6XMQ - chain A; structure by electron microscopy, 3.70 A resolution.

[Chain A]
Protein: P5A-type ATPase
Organism: Saccharomyces cerevisiae (strain ATCC 204508 / S288c)
Notes: EC 7.2.2.-
Reference sequence: P39986 (ATC6_YEAST); residues 1-1215 here = UniProt positions 1-1215
Amino-acid sequence (1239 residues; each row starts with the number of its first residue):
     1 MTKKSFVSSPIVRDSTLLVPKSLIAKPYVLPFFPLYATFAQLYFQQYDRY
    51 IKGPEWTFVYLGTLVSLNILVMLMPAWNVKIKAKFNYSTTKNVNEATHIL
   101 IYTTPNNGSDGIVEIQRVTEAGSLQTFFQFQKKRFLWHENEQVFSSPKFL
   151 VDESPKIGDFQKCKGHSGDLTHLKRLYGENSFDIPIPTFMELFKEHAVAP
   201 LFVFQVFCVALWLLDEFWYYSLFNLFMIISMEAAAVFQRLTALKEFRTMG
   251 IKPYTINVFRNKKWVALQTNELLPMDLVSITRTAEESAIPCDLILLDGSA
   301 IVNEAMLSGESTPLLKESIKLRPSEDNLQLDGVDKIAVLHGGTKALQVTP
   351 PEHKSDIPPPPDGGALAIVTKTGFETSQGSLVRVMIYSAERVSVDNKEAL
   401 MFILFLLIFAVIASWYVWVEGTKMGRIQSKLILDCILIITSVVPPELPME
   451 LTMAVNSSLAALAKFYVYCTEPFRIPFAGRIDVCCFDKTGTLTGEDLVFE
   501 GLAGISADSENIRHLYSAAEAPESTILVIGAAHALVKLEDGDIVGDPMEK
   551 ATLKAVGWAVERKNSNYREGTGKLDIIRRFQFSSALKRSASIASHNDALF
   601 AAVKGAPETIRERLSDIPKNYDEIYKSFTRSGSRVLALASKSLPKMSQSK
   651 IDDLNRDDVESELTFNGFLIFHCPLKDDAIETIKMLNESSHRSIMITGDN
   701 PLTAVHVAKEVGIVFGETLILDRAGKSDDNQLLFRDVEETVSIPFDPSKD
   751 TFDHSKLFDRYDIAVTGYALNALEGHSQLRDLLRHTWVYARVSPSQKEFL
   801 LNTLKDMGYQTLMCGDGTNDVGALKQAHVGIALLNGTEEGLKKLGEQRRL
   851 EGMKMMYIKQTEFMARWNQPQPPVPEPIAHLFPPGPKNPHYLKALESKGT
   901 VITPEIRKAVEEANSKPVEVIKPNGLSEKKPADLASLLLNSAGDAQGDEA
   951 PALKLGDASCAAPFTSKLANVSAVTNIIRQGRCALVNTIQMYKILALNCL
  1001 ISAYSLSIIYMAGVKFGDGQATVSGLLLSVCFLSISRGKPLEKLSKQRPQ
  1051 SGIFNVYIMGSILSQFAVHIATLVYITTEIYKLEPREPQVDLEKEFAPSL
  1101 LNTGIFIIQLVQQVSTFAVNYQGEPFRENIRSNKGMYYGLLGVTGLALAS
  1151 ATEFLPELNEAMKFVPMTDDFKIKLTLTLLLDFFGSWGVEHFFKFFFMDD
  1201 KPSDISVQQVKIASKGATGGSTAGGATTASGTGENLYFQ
Unresolved in the structure: 1-3, 45-54, 646-652, 852-957, 1212-1239
Differences from the reference sequence: expression tag (1216-1239)
Ion coordination: Mg2+: Asp487, Thr489, Asp816
Residues lining bound ligands: AMP-PCP: Asp487, Lys488, Thr489, Gly490, Phe582, Ser584, Lys587, Ser589, Lys604, Gly605, Ala606, Arg634, Val635, Leu636, Thr697, Gly698, Asp699, Arg791, Lys797, Asp816, Asn819
UniProt features mapped onto this chain:
  - region: Lys156 to Pro185 (A-domain), Tyr466 to Glu495 (P-domain), Lys954 to Ala969 (P-domain)
  - active site: Asp487 (4-aspartylphosphate intermediate)
  - binding site (ATP): Asp487 to Thr489, Phe582, Arg634, Asp699, Asp816 to Asp820
  - binding site (Mg(2+)): Asp487, Thr489, Asp816
  - modified residue (Phosphoserine): Ser324, Ser936
  - mutagenesis: Asp487 (D487N: Loss of ATPase activity)
Reported in the primary citation:
  - catalytic residues: Asp487 (citing earlier work)

[In short]
Ligands of chain A: AMP-PCP. Asp487, Thr489 and Asp816 coordinate Mg2+. From UniProt: active-site residue
Asp487, 11 ATP-binding residues, 3 Mg2+-binding residues and one mutagenesis site. From the paper: the
catalytic residue Asp487.
Chain A is P5A-type ATPase (Saccharomyces cerevisiae (strain ATCC 204508 / S288c)); the structure, Structure
of P5A-ATPase Spf1, AMP-PCP-bound form, was determined by electron microscopy together with 6XMP, 6XMS, 6XMT
and 6XMU from the same study.
